PDB entry 9GIG | X-ray diffraction, 2.09 A resolution | chains A and B

[Chain A]
Molecule: Glutamate receptor
Source organism: Rattus norvegicus
UniProt: G3V9C5 (G3V9C5_RAT); residue numbers follow UniProt; this construct covers 401-539, 661-802
Chain sequence (285 residues; numbered 399 to 802; 119 numbers in that range are skipped by the numbering (no residue carries them; nothing is unmodelled there); the number before each row is that of its first residue):
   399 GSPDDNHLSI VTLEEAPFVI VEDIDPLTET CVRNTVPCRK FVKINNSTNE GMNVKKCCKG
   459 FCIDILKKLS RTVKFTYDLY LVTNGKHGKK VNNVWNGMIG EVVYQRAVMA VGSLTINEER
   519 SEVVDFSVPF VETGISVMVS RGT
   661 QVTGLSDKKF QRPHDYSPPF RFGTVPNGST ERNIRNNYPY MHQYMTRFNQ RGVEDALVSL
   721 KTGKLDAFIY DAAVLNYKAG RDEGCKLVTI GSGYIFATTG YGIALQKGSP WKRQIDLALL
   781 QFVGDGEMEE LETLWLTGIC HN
Disordered / not traced: 399-402, 751-754, 801-802
Sequence notes: expression tag (399-400); linker (540-541)
Cystine bridges: Cys-429/Cys-455, Cys-436/Cys-456, Cys-745/Cys-800
Residues lining bound ligands: glutamic acid (GLU): His-485, Ser-511, Leu-512, Thr-513, Arg-518, Gly-688, Ser-689, Thr-690, Tyr-730, Asp-731, Tyr-761

[Chain B]
Molecule: Isoform 1 of Glutamate receptor ionotropic, NMDA 1
Source organism: Homo sapiens
UniProt: Q05586 (NMDZ1_HUMAN), isoform Q05586-2; residue numbers follow UniProt; this construct covers 394-544, 663-800
Chain sequence (291 residues; numbered 394 to 800; 116 numbers in that range are skipped by the numbering (no residue carries them; nothing is unmodelled there); the number before each row is that of its first residue):
   394 MSTRLKIVTI HQEPFVYVKP TLSDGTCKEE FTVNGDPVKK VICTGPNDTS PGSPRHTVPQ
   454 CCYGFCIDLL IKLARTMNFT YEVHLVADGK FGTQERVNNS NKKEWNGMMG ELLSGQADMI
   514 VAPLTINNER AQYIEFSKPF KYQGLTILVK KGT
   663 RITGINDPRL RNPSDKFIYA TVKQSSVDIY FRRQVELSTM YRHMEKHNYE SAAEAIQAVR
   723 DNKLHAFIWD SAVLEFEASQ KCDLVTTGEL FFRSGFGIGM RKDSPWKQNV SLSILKSHEN
   783 GFMEDLDKTW VRYQECDS
Disordered / not traced: 394-395, 440-447, 491-494, 799-800
Sequence notes: linker (545-546)
Cystine bridges: Cys-420/Cys-454, Cys-436/Cys-455, Cys-744/Cys-798
Residues lining bound ligands: A1ILO ((2R)-2-azanyl-3-[[3-(5-ethyl-3-methyl-1,2-oxazol-4-yl)-5-fluoranyl-phenyl]carbonylamino]propanoic acid): Phe-484, Pro-516, Leu-517, Thr-518, Ile-519, Asn-520, Arg-523, Gln-536, Gly-537, Leu-538, Ser-687, Ser-688, Val-689, Tyr-692, Trp-731, Asp-732, Phe-754, Ser-756, Phe-758

[Interface between chain A and chain B]
Pairs across the interface (38; chain A residue first):
  Ile-514(A) / Leu-777(B)  hydrophobic
  Asn-515(A) / Leu-777(B)
  Asn-515(A) / Glu-781(B)
  Glu-516(A) / Leu-774(B)
  Glu-516(A) / Lys-778(B)
  Glu-516(A) / Glu-781(B)  hydrogen bond (backbone-side chain)
  Ser-519(A) / Gln-770(B)  hydrogen bond (backbone-side chain)
  Ser-519(A) / Leu-774(B)
  Ser-519(A) / Leu-777(B)
  Phe-524(A) / Lys-531(B)  hydrogen bond (backbone-side chain)
  Ser-525(A) / Lys-531(B)  hydrogen bond (backbone-side chain)
  Pro-527(A) / Pro-532(B)  hydrophobic
  Pro-527(A) / Tyr-535(B)
  Glu-530(A) / Tyr-535(B)
  Glu-530(A) / Arg-755(B)  salt bridge
  Glu-530(A) / Ser-756(B)
  Asn-693(A) / Glu-781(B)  hydrogen bond (side chain-backbone)
  Asn-697(A) / Glu-781(B)  hydrogen bond (side chain-backbone)
  Asn-697(A) / Asn-782(B)
  Phe-756(A) / Glu-781(B)
  Phe-756(A) / Glu-786(B)
  Ala-757(A) / His-780(B)
  Thr-758(A) / Tyr-535(B)
  Thr-758(A) / His-780(B)  hydrogen bond
  Thr-759(A) / Tyr-535(B)
  Gly-760(A) / Tyr-535(B)
  Lys-767(A) / Gln-770(B)
  Arg-773(A) / Gln-525(B)
  Leu-777(A) / Asn-521(B)  hydrogen bond (backbone-side chain)
  Leu-777(A) / Ala-524(B)  hydrophobic
  Leu-780(A) / Ile-519(B)  hydrophobic
  Leu-780(A) / Asn-520(B)
  Leu-780(A) / Asn-521(B)
  Leu-780(A) / Ala-524(B)  hydrophobic
  Gln-781(A) / Asn-521(B)
  Val-783(A) / Phe-754(B)
  Val-783(A) / Arg-755(B)
  Gly-784(A) / Tyr-692(B)
Other interface residues (no listed pair), chain A (23 interface residues in all): Glu-520
Other interface residues (no listed pair), chain B (23 interface residues in all): Gln-536, Lys-764, Gly-783

[In short]
Chain A and chain B each contribute 23 residues to their interface; the contacts include 8 hydrogen bonds and
1 salt bridge. Polar contacts include Glu-530(A)/Arg-755(B), Glu-516(A)/Glu-781(B) and Ser-519(A)/Gln-770(B).
Ligands of chain A: glutamic acid. Ligands of chain B: compound A1ILO.
Chain A is Glutamate receptor (Rattus norvegicus) and chain B is Isoform 1 of Glutamate receptor ionotropic,
NMDA 1 (Homo sapiens); the structure, NMDA bound to compound 387, was determined by X-ray diffraction (same
publication as 9GIB and 9GJ1).
